5NAI - chain A; structure by X-ray diffraction, 1.15 A resolution.

[Chain A]
Name: Class B metallo-beta-lactamase
From: Klebsiella pneumoniae
UniProtKB: Q8GKX2 (Q8GKX2_KLEPN); numbering as in UniProt (aligned over 1-266)
Chain sequence (267 residues; each row starts with the number of its first residue):
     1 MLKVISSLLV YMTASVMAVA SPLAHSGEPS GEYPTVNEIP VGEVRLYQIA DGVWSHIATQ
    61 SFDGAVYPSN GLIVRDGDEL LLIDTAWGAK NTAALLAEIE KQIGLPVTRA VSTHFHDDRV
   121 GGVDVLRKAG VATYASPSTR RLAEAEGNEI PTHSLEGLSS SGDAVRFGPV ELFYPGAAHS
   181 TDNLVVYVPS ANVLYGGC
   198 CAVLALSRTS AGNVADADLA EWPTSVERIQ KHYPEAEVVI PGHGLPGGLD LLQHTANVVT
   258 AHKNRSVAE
Not modelled in the structure: 1-30, 262-266
Modified / non-standard residues: Cys198 (3-sulfinoalanine; CSD)

[Summary]
Chain A is Class B metallo-beta-lactamase (Klebsiella pneumoniae); the structure, mono-Zinc VIM-5
metallo-beta-lactamase in complex with (1-chloro-4-hydroxyisoquinoline-3-carbonyl)-D-tryptophan (Compound 1),
was determined by X-ray diffraction together with 5N4S, 5N4T, 5N55 and 5N58 from the same study.
